PDB entry 6VB4 | X-ray diffraction, 2.33 A resolution | chains A and B of the 3 polymer chains in the assembly

[Chain A]
Molecule: MHC class I antigen
From: Homo sapiens
Reference sequence: F4NBQ8 (F4NBQ8_HUMAN); residues 1-276 here correspond to UniProt positions 25-300 (UniProt number = residue number + 24)
Sequence (276 residues; numbered 1 to 276; the number before each row is that of its first residue):
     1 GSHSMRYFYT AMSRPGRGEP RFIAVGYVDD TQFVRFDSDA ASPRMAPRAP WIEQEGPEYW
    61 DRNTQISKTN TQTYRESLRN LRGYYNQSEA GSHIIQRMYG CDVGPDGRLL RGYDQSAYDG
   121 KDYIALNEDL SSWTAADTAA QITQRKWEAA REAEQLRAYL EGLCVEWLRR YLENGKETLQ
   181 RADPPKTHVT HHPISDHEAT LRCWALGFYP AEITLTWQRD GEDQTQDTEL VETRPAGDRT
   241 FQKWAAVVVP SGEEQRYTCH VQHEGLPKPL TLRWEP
Disulfides: C101-C164, C203-C259

[Chain B]
Molecule: Beta-2-microglobulin
From: Homo sapiens
Reference sequence: P61769 (B2MG_HUMAN); residues 1-98 here correspond to UniProt positions 21-118 (UniProt number = residue number + 20)
Sequence (99 residues; each row starts with the number of its first residue; numbering starts at 0):
     0 MIQRTPKIQV YSRHPAENGK SNFLNCYVSG FHPSDIEVDL LKNGERIEKV EHSDLSFSKD
    60 WSFYLLYYTE FTPTEKDEYA CRVNHVTLSQ PKIVKWDRD
Differences from the reference sequence: initiating methionine (0)
Curated features (UniProtKB/Swiss-Prot):
  - modified residue: Q2 (Pyrrolidone carboxylic acid)
  - glycosylation: I1 (N-linked (Glc) (glycation) isoleucine), K19 (N-linked (Glc) (glycation) lysine), K41 (N-linked (Glc) (glycation) lysine), K48 (N-linked (Glc) (glycation) lysine), K58 (N-linked (Glc) (glycation) lysine), K91 (N-linked (Glc) (glycation) lysine), K94 (N-linked (Glc) (glycation) lysine)
Disulfides: C25-C80

[Interface between chain A and chain B]
Residue-residue contacts (50; chain A residue first):
  F8(A) - S55(B)
  F8(A) - F56(B)  hydrophobic
  Y9(A) - F56(B)
  T10(A) - F56(B)
  T10(A) - F62(B)
  M12(A) - S33(B)  hydrogen bond
  Y27(A) - S55(B)
  Y27(A) - Y63(B)  hydrogen bond
  Q32(A) - D53(B)  hydrogen bond
  R35(A) - D53(B)  salt bridge
  R48(A) - D53(B)  salt bridge
  H93(A) - M0(B)
  I94(A) - P32(B)  hydrophobic
  Q96(A) - H31(B)  hydrogen bond
  Q96(A) - F56(B)
  Q96(A) - W60(B)  hydrogen bond (side chain-backbone)
  Q96(A) - F62(B)
  R97(A) - F56(B)
  Q115(A) - W60(B)
  S116(A) - W60(B)
  A117(A) - W60(B)
  D119(A) - M0(B)
  D119(A) - H31(B)
  G120(A) - R3(B)  hydrogen bond (backbone-side chain)
  G120(A) - H31(B)
  G120(A) - W60(B)
  K121(A) - I1(B)
  D122(A) - W60(B)  hydrogen bond
  H192(A) - D98(B)  salt bridge
  W204(A) - D98(B)
  V231(A) - Q8(B)
  E232(A) - K6(B)  salt bridge
  E232(A) - Q8(B)  hydrogen bond (backbone-side chain)
  E232(A) - Y26(B)  hydrogen bond
  E232(A) - S28(B)  hydrogen bond
  T233(A) - Y26(B)
  R234(A) - Q8(B)  hydrogen bond
  R234(A) - Y10(B)
  R234(A) - Y26(B)
  P235(A) - Y10(B)  hydrogen bond (backbone-side chain)
  P235(A) - N24(B)
  P235(A) - Y26(B)
  A236(A) - R12(B)  hydrogen bond (backbone-side chain)
  A236(A) - N24(B)  hydrogen bond (backbone-side chain)
  G237(A) - R12(B)  hydrogen bond (backbone-side chain)
  G237(A) - L65(B)
  D238(A) - R12(B)
  Q242(A) - Y10(B)
  Q242(A) - S11(B)  hydrogen bond (side chain-backbone)
  Q242(A) - R12(B)  hydrogen bond (side chain-backbone)
Interface residues without a listed pair, chain A (34 interface residues in all): R17, I23, V25, M98
Interface residues without a listed pair, chain B (25 interface residues in all): H13, D34, L54

[In short]
The interface between chain A and chain B involves 34 residues on one side and 25 on the other, with 17
hydrogen bonds and 4 salt bridges. Polar pairs include R35(A)-D53(B), R48(A)-D53(B) and H192(A)-D98(B).
Chain A is MHC class I antigen and chain B is Beta-2-microglobulin, both from Homo sapiens; the structure,
HLA-B*15:02 complexed with a synthetic peptide, was determined by X-ray diffraction.
